PDB entry 1Y0C | X-ray diffraction, 2.30 A resolution | chains A and C of the 4 polymer chains in the assembly

# Chain A (and C)
Name: Hemoglobin alpha chain
From: Homo sapiens
Notes: chain C of this document is another copy of the same molecule, construct and numbering; everything in this record applies to it too
UniProtKB: P69905 (HBA_HUMAN); residues 1-141 here = UniProt positions 1-141
Sequence (141 residues; each row starts with the number of its first residue):
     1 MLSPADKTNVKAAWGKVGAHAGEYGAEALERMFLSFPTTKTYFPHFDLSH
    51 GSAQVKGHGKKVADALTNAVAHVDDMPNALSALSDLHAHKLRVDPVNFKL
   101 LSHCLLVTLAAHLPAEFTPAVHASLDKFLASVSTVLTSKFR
Construct notes: engineered mutation M1 (Val in P69905), F140 (Tyr in P69905)
Metal / ion sites: heme Fe near H87 (its only coordinating residue here)
Residues lining bound ligands: heme (HEM): M32, T39, Y42, F43, H45, F46, H58, K61, V62, A65, L66, L83, L86, H87, L91, V93, N97, F98, L101, V132, S133, L136
Swiss-Prot annotation at these positions:
  - site: K61 (Not glycated)

# How chain A and chain C interact
Pairs across the interface (4):
  D126(A) with R141(C), salt bridge
  K127(A) with R141(C), hydrogen bond (side chain-backbone)
  R141(A) with D126(C), salt bridge; K127(C), hydrogen bond (backbone-side chain)
Also at the interface, not in a pair above, chain A (6 interface residues in all): M1, A123, A130
Also at the interface, not in a pair above, chain C (6 interface residues in all): M1, A123, A130

# Overview
The chain A/chain C interface involves 6 residues from each chain, with 2 hydrogen bonds and 2 salt bridges.
Polar contacts include D126(A)-R141(C) and K127(A)-R141(C). Bound to chain A: heme.
Chain A and chain C are both Hemoglobin alpha chain (Homo sapiens); the structure, T-to-THigh Quaternary
Transitions in Human Hemoglobin: alphaY140F deoxy low-salt, was determined by X-ray diffraction, deposited
together with 1XXT, 1XY0, 1XZ5, 1XZ7, 1XZU, 1XZV and 45 further entries.
